Entry 4KHP (X-ray diffraction, 3.10 A resolution); this record covers chains A and L of the 22 polymer chains in the assembly.

Chain A:
Molecule: 16S Ribosomal RNA
From: Thermus thermophilus
Sequence (1506 nucleotides; row label = number of the first residue in the row):
     6 UGGAGAGUUU GAUCCUGGCU CAGGGUGAAC GCUGGCGGCG UGCCUAAGAC AUGCAAGUCG
    66 UGCGGGCCGC GGGAUUUUAC UCCGUGGUCA GCGGCGGACG GGUGAGUAAC GCGUGGGUGA
   126 CCUACCCGGA AGAGGGGGAC AACCCGGGGA AACUCGGGCU AAUCCCCCAU GUGGACCCGC
   186 CCCUUGGGGU GUGUCCAAAG GGCUUUGCCC GCUUCCGGAU GGGCCCGCGU CCCAUCAGCU
   246 AGUUGGUGGG GUAAUGGCCC ACCAAGGCGA CGACGGGUAG CCGGUCUGAG AGGAUGGCCG
   306 GCCACAGGGG CACUGAGACA CGGGCCCCAC UCCUACGGGA GGCAGCAGUU AGGAAUCUUC
   366 CGCAAUGGGC GCAAGCCUGA CGGAGCGACG CCGCUUGGAG GAAGAAGCCC UUCGGGGUGU
   426 AAACUCCUGA ACCCGGGACG AAACCCCCGA CGAGGGGACU GACGGUACCG GGGUAAUAGC
   486 GCCGGCCAAC UCCGUGCCAG CAGCCGCGGU AAUACGGAGG GCGCGAGCGU UACCCGGAUU
   546 CACUGGGCGU AAAGGGCGUG UAGGCGGCCU GGGGCGUCCC AUGUGAAAGA CCACGGCUCA
   606 ACCGUGGGGG AGCGUGGGAU ACGCUCAGGC UAGACGGUGG GAGAGGGUGG UGGAAUUCCC
   666 GGAGUAGCGG UGAAAUGCGC AGAUACCGGG AGGAACGCCG AUGGCGAAGG CAGCCACCUG
   726 GUCCACCCGU GACGCUGAGG CGCGAAAGCG UGGGGAGCAA ACCGGAUUAG AUACCCGGGU
   786 AGUCCACGCC CUAAACGAUG CGCGCUAGGU CUCUGGGUCU CCUGGGGGCC GAAGCUAACG
   846 CGUUAAGCGC GCCGCCUGGG GAGUACGGCC GCAAGGCUGA AACUCAAAGG AAUUGACGGG
   906 GGCCCGCACA AGCGGUGGAG CAUGUGGUUU AAUUCGAAGC AACGCGAAGA ACCUUACCAG
   966 GCCUUGACAU GCUAGGGAAC CCGGGUGAAA GCCUGGGGUG CCCCGCGAGG GGAGCCCUAG
  1026 CACAGGUGCU GCAUGGCCGU CGUCAGCUCG UGCCGUGAGG UGUUGGGUUA AGUCCCGCAA
  1086 CGAGCGCAAC CCCCGCCGUU AGUUGCCAGC GGUUCGGCCG GGCACUCUAA CGGGACUGCC
  1146 CGCGAAAGCG GGAGGAAGGA GGGGACGACG UCUGGUCAGC AUGGCCCUUA CGGCCUGGGC
  1206 GACACACGUG CUACAAUGCC CACUACAAAG CGAUGCCACC CGGCAACGGG GAGCUAAUCG
  1266 CAAAAAGGUG GGCCCAGUUC GGAUUGGGGU CUGCAACCCG ACCCCAUGAA GCCGGAAUCG
  1326 CUAGUAAUCG CGGAUCAGCC AUGCCGCGGU GAAUACGUUC CCGGGCCUUG UACACACCGC
  1386 CCGUCACGCC AUGGGAGCGG GCUCUACCCG AAGUCGCCGG GAGCCUACGG GCAGGCGCCG
  1446 AGGGUAGGGC CCGUGACUGG GGCGAAGUCG UAACAAGGUA GCUGUACCGG AAGGUGCGGC
  1506 UGGAUC
Sequence notes: conflict A79 (G131378 in 55771382)
Metal / ion sites: Mg2+ site 1: U13, G23; Mg2+ site 2 near G22 (its only coordinating residue here); Mg2+ site 3: G62, U63; Mg2+ site 4 near G107 (its only coordinating residue here); Mg2+ site 5: A110, G111, G285; Mg2+ site 6 near G141 (its only coordinating residue here); Mg2+ site 7: C169, C170; Mg2+ site 8: U177, G178; Mg2+ site 9 near A202 (its only coordinating residue here); Mg2+ site 10: G295, G542; Mg2+ site 11 near A311 (its only coordinating residue here); Mg2+ site 12 near C324 (its only coordinating residue here); 44 more Mg2+ sites not listed
Small-molecule neighbours:
  - paromomycin (PAR), molecule 1: G32, G47, C48, C49, A51, A52, G53, A54, G107, U108, G109, A349, C351, A352, U354, U355, A356, G357, U361, C362
  - paromomycin (PAR), molecule 2: A113, A114, C115, G116, C117, G232, C233, G234, U235, C236, C237, C238, G277, A278
  - paromomycin (PAR), molecule 3: G551, G552, C553, G554, G559, G805, G852, C853, C855, C858
  - paromomycin (PAR), molecule 4: G594, A595, C596, C597, A598, A606, C607, C608, G609, U610
  - paromomycin (PAR), molecule 5: U653, G654, G655, U656, G657, G698, A699, A700, C701, C790
  - paromomycin (PAR), molecule 6: G1044, U1045, U1048, C1049, A1165, C1171, G1172
  - paromomycin (PAR), molecule 7: G1388, U1389, C1390, A1391, C1392, G1467, C1468, G1469, A1470, A1471, G1472, U1473
  - Pactamycin (PCY): U676, G677, A678, A771, U772, U773, C779, C780

Chain L:
Protein: 30S Ribosomal protein S12
From: Thermus thermophilus
UniProt: Q5SHN3 (RS12_THET8); residues 5-129 here = UniProt positions 5-129
Chain sequence (125 residues; row label = number of the first residue in the row):
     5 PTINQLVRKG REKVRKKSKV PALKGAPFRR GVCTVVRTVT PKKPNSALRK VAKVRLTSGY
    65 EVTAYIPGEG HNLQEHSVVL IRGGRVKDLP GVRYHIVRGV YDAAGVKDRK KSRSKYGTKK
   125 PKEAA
Metal / ion sites: Mg2+: Pro-48, Asn-49 (shared with G513(A) of chain A)

How chain A and chain L interact:
Contacting residue pairs - 126 pairs, chain A then chain L:
  U25(A) with Lys-23(L), salt bridge to the phosphate
  A33(A) with Pro-31(L), base contact
  A34(A) with Phe-32(L), base contact
  C35(A) with Phe-32(L), sugar contact; Val-101(L), sugar contact; Val-104(L), phosphate contact
  G36(A) with Val-104(L), sugar contact; Ser-118(L), hydrogen bond to the sugar; Gly-121(L), sugar contact
  C37(A) with Arg-117(L), hydrogen bond to the sugar; Ser-118(L), sugar contact; Thr-122(L), sugar contact; Lys-123(L), salt bridge to the phosphate; Lys-124(L), hydrogen bond to the phosphate
  U38(A) with Lys-123(L), phosphate contact; Lys-124(L), hydrogen bond to the phosphate
  C237(A) with Arg-19(L), hydrogen bond to the sugar
  G298(A) with Lys-17(L), salt bridge to the phosphate
  A299(A) with Lys-17(L), salt bridge to the phosphate
  G358(A) with Arg-33(L), phosphate contact; Thr-61(L), phosphate contact
  A359(A) with Ala-30(L), base contact; Pro-31(L), base contact; Phe-32(L), sugar contact; Arg-33(L), phosphate contact; Arg-34(L), salt bridge to the phosphate; Thr-61(L), hydrogen bond to the phosphate; Leu-84(L), sugar contact; Tyr-105(L), sugar contact
  G484(A) with Lys-124(L), salt bridge to the phosphate
  C485(A) with Arg-117(L), salt bridge to the phosphate; Ser-118(L), hydrogen bond to the phosphate; Lys-124(L), salt bridge to the phosphate
  G486(A) with Lys-115(L), phosphate contact; Ser-116(L), phosphate contact; Arg-117(L), hydrogen bond to the phosphate; Ser-118(L), hydrogen bond to the phosphate; Lys-119(L), phosphate contact
  C487(A) with Ser-116(L), hydrogen bond to the phosphate; Lys-119(L), salt bridge to the phosphate
  C502(A) with Pro-48(L), base contact; Ser-50(L), hydrogen bond to the phosphate
  C503(A) with Ser-50(L), hydrogen bond to the phosphate
  A504(A) with Ala-51(L), phosphate contact; Leu-52(L), hydrogen bond to the phosphate; Lys-54(L), salt bridge to the phosphate; Glu-73(L), hydrogen bond to the sugar
  G505(A) with Arg-53(L), hydrogen bond to the base; Lys-54(L), salt bridge to the phosphate; Gly-72(L), phosphate contact; Glu-73(L), phosphate contact
  C506(A) with Asn-49(L), base contact; Arg-53(L), base contact; Tyr-69(L), hydrogen bond to the phosphate; Pro-71(L), phosphate contact; Gly-72(L), hydrogen bond to the phosphate; Asp-92(L), base contact; Tyr-120(L), hydrogen bond to the phosphate
  A507(A) with Arg-53(L), base contact; Val-90(L), base contact; Lys-91(L), base contact; Asp-92(L), base contact; Tyr-120(L), phosphate contact
  C509(A) with Arg-89(L), phosphate contact
  C510(A) with Lys-91(L), salt bridge to the phosphate
  G511(A) with Asn-49(L), hydrogen bond to the base
  C512(A) with Asn-49(L), hydrogen bond to the base
  G513(A) with Pro-48(L), base contact; Asn-49(L), base contact; Ser-50(L), hydrogen bond to the base
  G521(A) with Glu-73(L), sugar contact; Arg-113(L), salt bridge to the phosphate
  G522(A) with Arg-113(L), salt bridge to the phosphate; Lys-114(L), hydrogen bond to the phosphate; Lys-115(L), hydrogen bond to the phosphate
  A523(A) with Lys-114(L), phosphate contact; Lys-115(L), salt bridge to the phosphate
  G534(A) with Lys-119(L), sugar contact
  U535(A) with Arg-86(L), sugar contact
  U536(A) with Pro-31(L), hydrogen bond to the sugar; Arg-86(L), hydrogen bond to the sugar; Gly-87(L), phosphate contact
  A537(A) with Val-24(L), phosphate contact; Gly-29(L), hydrogen bond to the sugar; Ala-30(L), sugar contact; Pro-31(L), sugar contact
  C538(A) with Ser-22(L), phosphate contact
  C539(A) with Lys-20(L), phosphate contact
  C546(A) with Arg-15(L), base contact; Glu-16(L), hydrogen bond to the sugar; Lys-17(L), sugar contact
  A547(A) with Arg-15(L), base contact
  C548(A) with Leu-10(L), phosphate contact; Arg-15(L), salt bridge to the phosphate
  G551(A) with Pro-5(L), base contact; Arg-15(L), hydrogen bond to the base
  G552(A) with Pro-5(L), base contact
  G569(A) with Asn-8(L), hydrogen bond to the sugar
  C857(A) with Thr-6(L), base contact; Asn-8(L), phosphate contact
  C858(A) with Thr-6(L), hydrogen bond to the phosphate; Asn-8(L), hydrogen bond to the phosphate; Gln-9(L), phosphate contact; Arg-12(L), salt bridge to the phosphate
  G859(A) with Gln-9(L), hydrogen bond to the base; Arg-12(L), salt bridge to the phosphate; Lys-13(L), salt bridge to the phosphate
  C860(A) with Pro-5(L), base contact; Lys-13(L), salt bridge to the phosphate
  U862(A) with Arg-15(L), hydrogen bond to the base
  A887(A) with Lys-21(L), salt bridge to the phosphate
  C888(A) with Lys-21(L), salt bridge to the phosphate; Arg-97(L), salt bridge to the phosphate
  U889(A) with Gly-95(L), phosphate contact; Arg-97(L), salt bridge to the phosphate
  C890(A) with Lys-46(L), salt bridge to the phosphate; Lys-47(L), hydrogen bond to the phosphate; Arg-89(L), salt bridge to the phosphate
  A891(A) with Lys-47(L), salt bridge to the phosphate; Lys-91(L), salt bridge to the phosphate
  C1394(A) with Arg-41(L), sugar contact
  C1395(A) with Lys-57(L), salt bridge to the phosphate
  C1468(A) with Pro-94(L), sugar contact
  G1469(A) with Lys-46(L), sugar contact
  A1470(A) with Lys-46(L), phosphate contact; Lys-47(L), hydrogen bond to the phosphate
Also at the interface, not in a pair above, chain A (61 interface residues in all): C24, C238, C540, C861
Also at the interface, not in a pair above, chain L (69 interface residues in all): Ile-7, Val-18, Gly-74, Gly-88, Arg-102, Asp-112

Summary:
61 residues of chain A face 69 of chain L across their interface, with 35 hydrogen bonds and 29 salt bridges.
Polar contacts include G505(A)/Arg-53(L), G511(A)/Asn-49(L) and C512(A)/Asn-49(L). Chain A binds 7 copies of
paromomycin and Pactamycin.
Here chain A is 16S Ribosomal RNA and chain L is 30S Ribosomal protein S12, both from Thermus thermophilus.
Entry 4KHP (Structure of the Thermus thermophilus 30S ribosomal subunit in complex with de-6-MSA-pactamycin)
was determined by X-ray diffraction.
